Entry 3MZ3 (X-ray diffraction, 3.20 A resolution); this record covers chain A.

== Chain A ==
Name: Histone deacetylase 8
Source organism: Homo sapiens
Notes: EC 3.5.1.98
Reference sequence: Q9BY41 (HDAC8_HUMAN); residues 1-377 here = UniProt positions 1-377
Amino-acid sequence (389 residues; numbered 1 to 389; the number before each row is that of its first residue):
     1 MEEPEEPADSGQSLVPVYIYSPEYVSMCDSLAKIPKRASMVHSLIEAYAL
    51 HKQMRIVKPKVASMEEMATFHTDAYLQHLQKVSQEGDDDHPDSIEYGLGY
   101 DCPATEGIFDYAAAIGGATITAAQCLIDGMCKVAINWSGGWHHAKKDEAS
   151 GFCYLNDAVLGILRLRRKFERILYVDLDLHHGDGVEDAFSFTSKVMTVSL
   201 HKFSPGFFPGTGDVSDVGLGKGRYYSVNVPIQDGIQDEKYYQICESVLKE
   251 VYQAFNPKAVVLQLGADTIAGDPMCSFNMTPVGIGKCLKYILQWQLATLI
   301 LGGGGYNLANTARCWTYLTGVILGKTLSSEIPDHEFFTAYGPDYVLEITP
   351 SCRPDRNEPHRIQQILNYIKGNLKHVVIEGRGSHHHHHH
Disordered / not traced: 1-13, 85-91, 378-389
Sequence notes: expression tag (378-389)
Bound ions: K+ site 1: D176, D178, H180, S199, L200; Co2+: D178, H180, D267 (together with B3N); K+ site 2: F189, T192, V195, Y225
Ligand contacts: B3N (4-(dimethylamino)-N-[7-(hydroxyamino)-7-oxoheptyl]benzamide): Y100, D101, H142, H143, G151, F152, D178, H180, F208, D267, M274, G304, Y306
UniProt features mapped onto this chain:
  - active site: H143 (Proton acceptor)
  - binding site (substrate): D101, G151, Y306
  - binding site (a divalent metal cation): D178, H180, D267
  - modified residue: S39 (Phosphoserine)
Reported in the primary citation:
  - Co2+ coordination: D178, H180, D267

== Summary ==
Bound to chain A: compound B3N. The K+ site 1 is built by D176, D178, H180, S199 and L200. D178, H180 and D267
form the Co2+ site. Curated annotation (UniProt) lists active-site residue H143, 3 substrate-binding residues
and 3 divalent metal cation-binding residues. From the paper: Co2+ coordination by D178, H180 and D267.
Chain A is Histone deacetylase 8 (Homo sapiens); the structure, Crystal structure of Co2+ HDAC8 complexed with
M344, was determined by X-ray diffraction together with 3MZ4, 3MZ6 and 3MZ7 from the same study.
